5EY9 - chain A; structure by X-ray diffraction, 2.50 A resolution.

# Chain A
Name: Long-chain-fatty-acid--AMP ligase FadD32
Organism: Mycobacterium marinum
Notes: EC 6.2.1.-
Reference sequence: B2HMK0 (FAA32_MYCMM); residue numbers follow UniProt; this construct covers 1-629
Chain sequence (629 residues; row label = number of the first residue in the row):
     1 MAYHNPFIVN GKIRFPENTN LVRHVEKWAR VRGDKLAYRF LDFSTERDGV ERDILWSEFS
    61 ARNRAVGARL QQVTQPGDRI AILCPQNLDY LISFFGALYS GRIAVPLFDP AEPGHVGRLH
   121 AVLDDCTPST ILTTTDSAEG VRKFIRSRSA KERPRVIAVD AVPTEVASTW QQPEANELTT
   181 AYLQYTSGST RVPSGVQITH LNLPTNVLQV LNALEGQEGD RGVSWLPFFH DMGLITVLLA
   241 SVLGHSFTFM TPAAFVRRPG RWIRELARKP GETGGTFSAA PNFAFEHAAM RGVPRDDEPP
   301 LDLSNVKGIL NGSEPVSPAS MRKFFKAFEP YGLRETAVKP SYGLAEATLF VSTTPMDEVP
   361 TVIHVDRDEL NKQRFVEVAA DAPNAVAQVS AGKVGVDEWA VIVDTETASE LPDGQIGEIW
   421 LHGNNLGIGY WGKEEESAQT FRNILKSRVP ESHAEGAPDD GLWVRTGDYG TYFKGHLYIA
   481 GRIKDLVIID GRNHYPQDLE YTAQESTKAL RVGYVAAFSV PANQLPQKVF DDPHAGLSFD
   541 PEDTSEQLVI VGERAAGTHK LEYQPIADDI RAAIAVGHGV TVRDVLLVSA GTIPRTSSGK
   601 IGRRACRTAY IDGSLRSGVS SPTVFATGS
Not modelled in the structure: 1-2, 113-114, 174-175, 187-191, 618-622, 627-629
Small-molecule neighbours: 5SV ([(2R,3S,4R,5R)-5-(6-aminopurin-9-yl)-3,4-bis(oxidanyl)oxolan-2-yl]methyl icosyl hydrogen phosphate): Val-210, Leu-214, His-230, Asp-231, Met-232, Thr-236, Leu-239, Phe-277, Ser-278, Ala-279, Leu-310, Gly-312, Ser-313, Glu-314, Pro-315, Val-316, Ser-341, Tyr-342, Gly-343, Leu-344, Ala-345, Leu-349, Phe-350, Asp-468, Ile-479, Arg-482, Lys-600
UniProt features mapped onto this chain:
  - binding site (ATP): Thr-186 to Arg-191, Ser-341, Ala-345, Asp-468, Arg-482
Reported in the primary citation:
  - binding site for 5SV: Val-210, Leu-214, His-230, Asp-231, Met-232, Thr-236, Leu-239, Phe-277, Ser-278, Ala-279, Leu-310, Gly-312, Ser-313 to Val-316, Ser-341, Tyr-342, Gly-343, Leu-344, Ala-345, Leu-349, Phe-350, Asp-468, Ile-479, Arg-482, Lys-600
  - conformationally variable residues (side-chain flip): Leu-239, His-245, Phe-247
  - contacts within the chain: Phe-283/Gly-599, Phe-283/Arg-595, Phe-283/Phe-625, Phe-375/Phe-473
  - catalytic residues: His-230, Lys-600 (proposed by the authors, not directly observed)

# Overview
Ligands of chain A: compound 5SV. From UniProt: 10 ATP-binding residues. From the paper: catalytic residues
His-230 and Lys-600; a binding site for 5SV at Val-210, Leu-214 and His-230 among others.
Chain A is Long-chain-fatty-acid--AMP ligase FadD32 (Mycobacterium marinum); the structure, Structure of
FadD32 from Mycobacterium marinum complexed to AMPC12, was determined by X-ray diffraction, deposited together
with 5EY8.
